7EO2 - chains B and E of the 5 polymer chains in the assembly; structure by electron microscopy, 2.89 A resolution.

# Chain B
Name: Guanine nucleotide-binding protein G(i) subunit alpha-1
Source organism: Homo sapiens
UniProtKB: P63096 (GNAI1_HUMAN); residues 1-354 here = UniProt positions 1-354
Chain sequence (354 residues; row label = number of the first residue in the row):
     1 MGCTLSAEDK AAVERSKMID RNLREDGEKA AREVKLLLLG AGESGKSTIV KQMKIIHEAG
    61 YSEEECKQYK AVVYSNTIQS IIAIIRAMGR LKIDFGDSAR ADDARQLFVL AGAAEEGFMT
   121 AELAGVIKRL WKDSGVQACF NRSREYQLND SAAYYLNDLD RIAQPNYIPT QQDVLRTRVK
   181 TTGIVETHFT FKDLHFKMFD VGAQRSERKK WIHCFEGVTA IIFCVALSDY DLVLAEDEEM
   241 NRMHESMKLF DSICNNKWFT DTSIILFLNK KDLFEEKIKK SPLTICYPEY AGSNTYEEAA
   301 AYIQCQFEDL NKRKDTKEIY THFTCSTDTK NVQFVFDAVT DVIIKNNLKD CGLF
Disordered / not traced: 1-3, 56-181, 236-239, 354
Construct notes: conflict Ala203 (Gly in P63096), Ser326 (Ala in P63096)
Swiss-Prot annotation at these positions:
  - region: Lys35 to Thr48 (G1 motif), Asp173 to Thr181 (G2 motif), Phe196 to Gly202, Gln204, Arg205 (G3 motif), Ile265 to Asp272 (G4 motif), Thr324, Cys325, Thr327 to Thr329 (G5 motif)
  - binding site (GTP): Glu43 to Thr48, Ser151, Leu175 to Thr181, Asp200 to Gly202, Gln204, Asn269 to Asp272
  - binding site (Mg(2+)): Ser47, Thr181
  - modified residue: Arg178 (ADP-ribosylarginine), Gln204 (Deamidated glutamine), Cys351 (ADP-ribosylcysteine)
  - lipidation: Gly2 (N-myristoyl glycine), Cys3 (S-palmitoyl cysteine)
  - natural variant: Gly40 (G40C: In NEDHISB; G40R: In NEDHISB), Gly45 (G45D: In NEDHISB), Thr48 (T48I: In NEDHISB; T48K: In NEDHISB), Gln52 (Q52P: In NEDHISB), Ser75 (deletion: In NEDHISB; uncertain significance), Gln172 (deletion: In NEDHISB), Asp173 (D173V: In NEDHISB), Glu186 to Phe189 (deletion: In NEDHISB; uncertain significance), Cys224 (C224Y: In NEDHISB), Lys270 (K270N: In NEDHISB; K270R: In NEDHISB), Asp272 (D272G: In NEDHISB), Val332 (V332E: In NEDHISB; uncertain significance)
  - mutagenesis: Gly42 (G42R: Abolishes switch to an activated conformation and dissociation from beta and gamma subunits upon GTP binding. Abolishes interaction with RGS family members), Glu116 (E116L: Enhances interaction (inactive GDP-bound) with RGS14), Gln147 (Q147L: Enhances interaction (inactive GDP-bound) with RGS14), Glu245 (E245L: Enhances interaction (inactive GDP-bound) with RGS14)

# Chain E
Name: scFv16
Source organism: Homo sapiens
Notes: antibody fragment or engineered binder
Chain sequence (247 residues; numbered 2 to 235 plus 16 insertion-coded residues; 3 numbers in that range are skipped by the numbering (no residue carries them; nothing is unmodelled there); the number before each row is that of its first residue; a row labelled like 120A-120P holds insertion residues (120A, then the next letters in order)):
     2 VQLVESGGGL VQPGGSRKLS CSASGFAFSS FGMHWVRQAP EKGLEWVAYI SSGSGTIYYA
    62 DTVKGRFTIS RDDPKNTLFL QMTSLRSEDT AMYYCVRSIY YYGSSPFDFW GQGTTLTVS
120A-120P AGGGGSGGGGSGGGGS
   124 SDIVMTQATS SVPVTPGESV SISCRSSKSL LHSNGNTYLY WFLQRPGQSP QLLIYRMSNL
   184 ASGVPDRFSG SGSGTAFTLT ISRLEAEDVG VYYCMQHLEY PLTFGAGTKL EL
Disordered / not traced: 120A-120P
Disulfide bonds: Cys147-Cys217

# How chain B and chain E interact
Residue-residue contacts (17; chain B residue first):
  Ser6(B) - His155(E)
  Ser6(B) - Tyr161(E)  hydrogen bond
  Ala7(B) - Leu221(E)
  Ala7(B) - Tyr223(E)  hydrophobic
  Glu8(B) - Tyr161(E)
  Glu8(B) - Tyr163(E)  hydrogen bond
  Glu8(B) - Arg179(E)  salt bridge
  Glu8(B) - His220(E)  salt bridge
  Asp9(B) - Asn157(E)  hydrogen bond
  Ala11(B) - Tyr101(E)  hydrophobic
  Glu14(B) - Ser52(E)  hydrogen bond
  Glu14(B) - Ser53(E)
  Glu14(B) - Gly56(E)
  Glu14(B) - Thr57(E)
  Arg15(B) - Ile100(E)
  Arg15(B) - Tyr101(E)
  Arg15(B) - Tyr102(E)
Other interface residues (no listed pair), chain B (9 interface residues in all): Thr4, Ala12
Other interface residues (no listed pair), chain E (16 interface residues in all): Ser31

# Overview
The interface between chain B and chain E involves 9 residues on one side and 16 on the other; the contacts
include 4 hydrogen bonds and 2 salt bridges. Polar pairs include Glu8(B)-Arg179(E), Glu8(B)-His220(E) and
Ser6(B)-Tyr161(E).
Chain B is Guanine nucleotide-binding protein G(i) subunit alpha-1 and chain E is scFv16, both from Homo
sapiens; the structure, Cryo-EM of Sphingosine 1-phosphate receptor 1 / Gi complex bound to FTY720p, was
determined by electron microscopy together with 7EO4 and 7WF7 from the same study.
